8YHA - chains E and T of the 12 polymer chains in the assembly; structure by electron microscopy, 3.40 A resolution.

Chain E:
Molecule: CRISPR system Cascade subunit CasC
From: Candidatus Cloacimonetes bacterium ADurb.Bin088
UniProt: A0A1V6F8B5 (A0A1V6F8B5_9BACT); residues 1-378 here = UniProt positions 1-378
Amino-acid sequence (378 residues; numbered 1 to 378; the number before each row is that of its first residue):
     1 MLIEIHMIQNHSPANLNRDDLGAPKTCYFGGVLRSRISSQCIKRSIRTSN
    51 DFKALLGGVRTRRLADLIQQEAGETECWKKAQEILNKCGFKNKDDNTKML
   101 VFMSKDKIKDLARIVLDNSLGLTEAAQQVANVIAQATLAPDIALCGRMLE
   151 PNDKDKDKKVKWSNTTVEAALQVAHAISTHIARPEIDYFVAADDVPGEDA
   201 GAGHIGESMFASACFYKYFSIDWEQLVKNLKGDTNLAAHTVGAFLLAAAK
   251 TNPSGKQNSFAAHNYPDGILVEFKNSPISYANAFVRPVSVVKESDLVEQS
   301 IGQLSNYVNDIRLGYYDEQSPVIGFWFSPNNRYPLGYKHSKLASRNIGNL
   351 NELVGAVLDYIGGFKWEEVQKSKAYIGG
Not modelled in the structure: 376-378

Chain T:
Molecule: DNA/RNA
From: Candidatus Cloacimonadota bacterium
Sequence (56 nucleotides; each row starts with the number of its first residue):
     1 ATTACGCCAAGCTTTTTAACAGTGGCCTTATTAAATGACTTCTCCTCCTT
    51 GATAGA
Not modelled in the structure: 1-2, 50-56

Chain E / chain T interface:
Residue-residue contacts (26):
  Arg62(E) with C20(T), phosphate contact; A21(T), salt bridge to the phosphate
  Lys93(E) with A21(T), phosphate contact
  Lys98(E) with G22(T), sugar contact; DT23(T), salt bridge to the phosphate
  Leu100(E) with G22(T), base contact
  Met148(E) with G24(T), base contact
  Glu150(E) with DT23(T), base contact; G24(T), sugar contact
  Pro151(E) with DT23(T), phosphate contact; G24(T), sugar contact
  Asn152(E) with DT23(T), phosphate contact; G24(T), phosphate contact
  Asp153(E) with G24(T), hydrogen bond to the phosphate; G25(T), phosphate contact
  Lys154(E) with G24(T), phosphate contact
  Asp199(E) with DT13(T), sugar contact; DT14(T), sugar contact
  Ala200(E) with DT13(T), base contact
  Gly201(E) with DT13(T), base contact; DT14(T), base contact
  Ala202(E) with DT14(T), hydrogen bond to the base
  His204(E) with DT15(T), hydrogen bond to the phosphate; DT16(T), stacking on the base
  Ile205(E) with DT14(T), base contact; DT15(T), base contact
Also at the interface, not in a pair above, chain E (19 interface residues in all): Asp94, Met99, Gly203

In short:
The interface between chain E and chain T involves 19 residues on one side and 10 on the other, with 3
hydrogen bonds, 2 salt bridges and 1 aromatic stacking contact. Polar contacts include Ala202(E)-DT14(T),
Asp153(E)-G24(T) and His204(E)-DT15(T).
Here chain E is CRISPR system Cascade subunit CasC (Candidatus Cloacimonetes bacterium ADurb.Bin088) and chain
T is DNA/RNA (Candidatus Cloacimonadota bacterium). Entry 8YHA (Type I-EHNH Cascade-ssDNA complex) was
determined by electron microscopy together with 8YDB, 8YEO and 8YH9 from the same study.
